8BA9 - chains E and T of the 21 polymer chains in the assembly; structure by electron microscopy, 3.70 A resolution.

# Chain E
Name: 60 kDa chaperonin
Organism: Escherichia coli K-12
UniProtKB: P0A6F5 (CH60_ECOLI); residues 2-525 here = UniProt positions 2-525
Chain sequence (524 residues; each row starts with the number of its first residue):
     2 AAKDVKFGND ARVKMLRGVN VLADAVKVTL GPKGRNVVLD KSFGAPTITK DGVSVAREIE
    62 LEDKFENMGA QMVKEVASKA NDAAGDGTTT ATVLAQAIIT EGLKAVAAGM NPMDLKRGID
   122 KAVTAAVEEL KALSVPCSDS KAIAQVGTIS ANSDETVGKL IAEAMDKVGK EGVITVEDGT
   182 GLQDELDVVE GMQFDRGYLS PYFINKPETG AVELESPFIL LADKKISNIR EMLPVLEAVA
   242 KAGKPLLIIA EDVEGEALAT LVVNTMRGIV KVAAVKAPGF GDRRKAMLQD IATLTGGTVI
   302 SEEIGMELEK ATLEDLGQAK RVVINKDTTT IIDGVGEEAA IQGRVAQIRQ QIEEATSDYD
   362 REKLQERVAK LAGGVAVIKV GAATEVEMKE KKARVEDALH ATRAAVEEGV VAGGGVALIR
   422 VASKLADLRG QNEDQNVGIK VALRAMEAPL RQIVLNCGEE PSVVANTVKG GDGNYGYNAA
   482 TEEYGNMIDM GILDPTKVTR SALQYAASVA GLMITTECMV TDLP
Metal / ion sites: Mg2+: D87 (together with ADP)
Small-molecule neighbours: ADP / aluminium fluoride: T30, L31, G32, P33, K51, D52, G53, D87, G88, T89, T90, T91, I150, D398, G414, G415, G416, I454, Y478, N479, A480, A481, I493, D495

# Chain T
Name: Co-chaperonin GroES
Organism: Escherichia coli K-12
UniProtKB: P0A6F9 (CH10_ECOLI); numbering as in UniProt (aligned over 1-97)
Chain sequence (97 residues; row label = number of the first residue in the row):
     1 MNIRPLHDRV IVKRKEVETK SAGGIVLTGS AAAKSTRGEV LAVGNGRILE NGEVKPLDVK
    61 VGDIVIFNDG YGVKSEKIDN EEVLIMSESD ILAIVEA
Curated features (UniProtKB/Swiss-Prot):
  - modified residue: K34 (N6-succinyllysine)

# Interface between chain E and chain T
Contacting residue pairs - 10 pairs, chain E then chain T:
  E238(E) - A22(T)
  E238(E) - G23(T)
  E238(E) - I25(T)
  E238(E) - V26(T)
  T261(E) - G29(T)
  V264(E) - L27(T)  hydrophobic
  N265(E) - V26(T)
  N265(E) - L27(T)  hydrogen bond (side chain-backbone)
  R268(E) - L27(T)
  I270(E) - I25(T)
Other interface residues (no listed pair), chain E (9 interface residues in all): I230, L237, A241
Other interface residues (no listed pair), chain T (7 interface residues in all): T28

# In short
Chain E and chain T form an interface of 9 and 7 residues respectively; the contacts include 1 hydrogen bond.
Its one hydrogen-bonded contact is N265(E)-L27(T). Chain E binds ADP / aluminium fluoride.
Here chain E is 60 kDa chaperonin and chain T is Co-chaperonin GroES, both from Escherichia coli K-12. Entry
8BA9 (CryoEM structure of GroEL-GroES-ADP.AlF3-Rubisco) was determined by electron microscopy, deposited
together with 8BA8 and 8BA7.
